PDB entry 8ZC2 | electron microscopy, 7.82 A resolution (low resolution: residue-level contacts below are approximate; hydrogen-bond / salt-bridge calls are withheld) | chains M and K of the 18 polymer chains in the assembly

== Chain M (and K) ==
Name: Light chain of D1F6 Fab
From: Homo sapiens
Notes: antibody fragment or engineered binder; chain K of this document is another copy of the same molecule, construct and numbering; everything in this record applies to it too
Chain sequence (223 residues; row label = number of the first residue in the row):
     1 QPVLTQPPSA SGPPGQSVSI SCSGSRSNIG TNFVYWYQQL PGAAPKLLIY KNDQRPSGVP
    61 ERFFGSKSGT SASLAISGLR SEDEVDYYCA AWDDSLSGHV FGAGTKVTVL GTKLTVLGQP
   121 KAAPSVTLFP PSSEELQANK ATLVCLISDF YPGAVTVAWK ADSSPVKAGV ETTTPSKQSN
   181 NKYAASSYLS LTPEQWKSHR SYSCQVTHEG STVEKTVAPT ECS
Unresolved in the structure: 1, 111-117, 222-223
Cystine bridges: C22-C89, C145-C204

== Chain M / chain K interface ==
Contacting residue pairs (23; chain M residue first):
  P7(M) with S68(K)
  Q16(M) with F64(K)
  S17(M) with S17(K); F64(K); A75(K); S77(K)
  V18(M) with F64(K)
  S19(M) with S19(K); S73(K)
  S21(M) with S21(K); S71(K)
  S23(M) with S23(K)
  E61(M) with Q16(K)
  F63(M) with Q16(K)
  F64(M) with Q16(K); S17(K); V18(K)
  S68(M) with P7(K)
  S73(M) with S19(K); S21(K)
  A75(M) with S17(K)
  S77(M) with Q16(K); S17(K)
Also at the interface, not in a pair above, chain M (16 interface residues in all): A10, R62
Also at the interface, not in a pair above, chain K (16 interface residues in all): S11, F63, T70

== Overview ==
Chain M and chain K each contribute 16 residues to their interface.
Both chains are Light chain of D1F6 Fab (Homo sapiens). Entry 8ZC2 (SARS-CoV-2 Omicron BA.2 spike trimer (6P)
in complex with D1F6 Fab, head-to-head aggregate) was determined by electron microscopy (same publication as
8ZBY, 8ZBZ, 8ZC0, 8ZC1, 8ZC3, 8ZC4, 8ZC5 and 8ZC6).
